2CKD - chain A; structure by X-ray diffraction, 2.80 A resolution.

[Chain A]
Molecule: Putative S-adenosyl-L-methionine-dependent methyltransferase ML2640
From: Mycobacterium leprae
Notes: EC 2.1.1.-
UniProtKB: Q9CCZ4 (Q9CCZ4_MYCLE); residues 1-310 here = UniProt positions 1-310
Sequence (310 residues; numbered 1 to 310; the number before each row is that of its first residue):
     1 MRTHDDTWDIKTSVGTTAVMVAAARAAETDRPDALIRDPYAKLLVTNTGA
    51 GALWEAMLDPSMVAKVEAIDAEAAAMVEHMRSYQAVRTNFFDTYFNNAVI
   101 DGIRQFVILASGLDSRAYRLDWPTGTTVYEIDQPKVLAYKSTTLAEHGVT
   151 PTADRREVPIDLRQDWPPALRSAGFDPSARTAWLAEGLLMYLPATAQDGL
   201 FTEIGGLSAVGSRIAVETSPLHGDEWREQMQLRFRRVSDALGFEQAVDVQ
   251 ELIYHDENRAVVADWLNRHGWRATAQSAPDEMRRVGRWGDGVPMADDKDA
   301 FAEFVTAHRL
Not modelled in the structure: 1-7
UniProt features mapped onto this chain:
  - binding site (S-adenosyl-L-methionine): Asp-132, Asp-161, Leu-162
What the authors report for this chain:
  - conformationally variable residues (order/disorder transition): His-222 to Asp-256

[Overview]
Curated annotation (UniProt) lists 3 S-adenosyl-L-methionine-binding residues. From the paper: conformational
variability at His-222.
Chain A is Putative S-adenosyl-L-methionine-dependent methyltransferase ML2640 (Mycobacterium leprae); the
structure, Crystal structure of ML2640 from Mycobacterium leprae, was determined by X-ray diffraction together
with 2UYO and 2UYQ from the same study.
